Entry 8ETT (electron microscopy, 6.68 A resolution (low resolution: residue-level contacts below are approximate; hydrogen-bond / salt-bridge calls are withheld)); this record covers chains B and J of the 8 polymer chains in the assembly.

[Chain B]
Name: Histone H4
Source organism: Xenopus laevis
UniProtKB: P62799 (H4_XENLA); residues 1-103 here = UniProt positions 1-103
Chain sequence (103 residues; each row starts with the number of its first residue):
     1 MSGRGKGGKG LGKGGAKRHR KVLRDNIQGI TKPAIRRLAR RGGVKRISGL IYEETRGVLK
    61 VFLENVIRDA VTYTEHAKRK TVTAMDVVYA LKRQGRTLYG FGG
Not modelled in the structure: 1-23, 96-103
UniProt features mapped onto this chain:
  - DNA-binding region: Lys17 to Lys21
  - modified residue: Ser2 (N-acetylserine), Arg4 (Asymmetric dimethylarginine), Lys6 (N6-(2-hydroxyisobutyryl)lysine), Lys9 (N6-(2-hydroxyisobutyryl)lysine), Lys13 (N6-(2-hydroxyisobutyryl)lysine), Lys17 (N6-(2-hydroxyisobutyryl)lysine), Lys21 (N6,N6,N6-trimethyllysine), Lys32 (N6-(2-hydroxyisobutyryl)lysine), Lys45 (N6-(2-hydroxyisobutyryl)lysine), Ser48 (Phosphoserine), Tyr52 (Phosphotyrosine), Lys60 (N6-(2-hydroxyisobutyryl)lysine), Lys78 (N6-(2-hydroxyisobutyryl)lysine), Lys80 (N6-(2-hydroxyisobutyryl)lysine), Tyr89 (Phosphotyrosine), Lys92 (N6-(2-hydroxyisobutyryl)lysine)
  - cross-link (Glycyl lysine isopeptide (Lys-Gly)): Lys32 (interchain with G-Cter in UFM1), Lys92 (interchain with G-Cter in ubiquitin)

[Chain J]
Molecule: 227-nt DNA strand
Sequence (227 nucleotides; numbered -153 to 73; the number before each row is that of its first residue; numbers below 1 keep their minus sign (DT-153 is residue -153)):
  -153 TCGGTACCCG GGGATCCTCT AGAGTGGGAG CTCGGAACAC TATCCGACTG GCACCGGCAA
   -93 GGTCGCTGTT CAATACATGC ACAGGATGTA TATATCTGAC ACGTGCCTGG AGACTAGGGA
   -33 GTAATCCCCT TGGCGGTTAA AACGCGGGGG ACAGCGCGTA CGTGCGTTTA AGCGGTGCTA
    27 GAGCTGTCTA CGACCAATTG AGCGGCCTCG GCACCGGGAT TCTCCAG
Not modelled in the structure: -153 to -38, 73

[How chain B and chain J interact]
Residue-residue contacts - 13 pairs, chain B then chain J:
  Arg36(B) - DG8(J)
  Arg40(B) - DT9(J)
  Arg46(B) - DC7(J)
  Arg46(B) - DG8(J)
  Ile47(B) - DC7(J)
  Ile47(B) - DG8(J)
  Ser48(B) - DC7(J)
  Gly49(B) - DC7(J)
  Arg79(B) - DA28(J)
  Arg79(B) - DG29(J)
  Lys80(B) - DG27(J)
  Lys80(B) - DA28(J)
  Thr81(B) - DA28(J)
Interface residues without a listed pair, chain B (10 interface residues in all): Lys78

[Overview]
10 residues of chain B and 6 residues of chain J are in contact. UniProt lists a DNA-binding region on chain
B.
Here chain B is Histone H4 (Xenopus laevis) and chain J is a 227-nt DNA strand. Entry 8ETT (Class1 of the
INO80-Hexasome complex) was determined by electron microscopy, deposited together with 8ETS, 8ETU, 8ETV, 8ETW,
8EU9, 8EUE, 8EUF and 8EUJ.
